PDB entry 4B3T | X-ray diffraction, 3.00 A resolution | chains A and P of the 23 polymer chains in the assembly

# Chain A
Molecule: 16S ribosomal RNA
From: Thermus thermophilus HB8
Sequence (1521 nucleotides; each row starts with the number of its first residue; note: 44 numbers in that range are skipped by the numbering (no residue carries them; nothing is unmodelled there); a row labelled like 189A-189L holds insertion residues (189A, then the next letters in order)):
     1 UUGUUGGAGA GUUUGAUCCU GGCUCAGGGU GAACGCUGGC GGCGUGCCUA AGACAUGCAA
    61 GUCGUGCGGG CCG
    76 CGGGGUUUU
    88 ACUCCG
    96 UGGUCAGCGG CGGACGGGUG AGUAACGCGU GGGU
  129A G
   130 ACCUACCCGG AAGAGGGGGA CAACCCGGGG AAACUCGGGC UAAUCCCCCA UGUGGACCCG
189A-189L CCCCUUGGGGUG
   190 UGUCCAAAGG GCUUU
   216 GCCCGCUUCC GGAUGGGCCC GCGUCCCAUC AGCUAGUUGG UGGGGUAAUG GCCCACCAAG
   276 GCGACGACGG GUAGCCGGUC UGAGAGGAUG GCCGGCCACA GGGGCACUGA GACACGGGCC
   336 CCACUCCUAC GGGAGGCAGC AGUUAGGAAU CUUCCGCAAU GGGCGCAAGC CUGACGGAGC
   396 GACGCCGCUU GGAGGAAGAA GCCCUUCGGG GUGUAAACUC CUGA
   441 ACCCGGGACG AAACCCCC
   460 GA
   470 CGAGGGGA
   479 CUGACGGUAC CGGGGUAA
   498 UAGCGCCGGC CAACUCCGUG CCAGCAGCCG CGGUAAUACG GAGGGCGCGA GCGUUACCCG
   558 GAUUCACUGG GCGUAAAGGG CGUGUAGGCG GCCUGGGGCG UCCCAUGUGA AAGACCACGG
   618 CUCAACCGUG GGGGAGCGUG GGAUACGCUC AGGCUAGACG GUGGGAGAGG GUGGUGGAAU
   678 UCCCGGAGUA GCGGUGAAAU GCGCAGAUAC CGGGAGGAAC GCCGAUGGCG AAGGCAGCCA
   738 CCUGGUCCAC CCGUGACGCU GAGGCGCGAA AGCGUGGGGA GCAAACCGGA UUAGAUACCC
   798 GGGUAGUCCA CGCCCUAAAC GAUGCGCGCU AGGUCUCUGG GUCU
   848 CCUGGGGGCC GAAGCUAACG CGUUAAGCGC GCCGCCUGGG GAGUACGGCC GCAAGGCUGA
   908 AACUCAAAGG AAUUGACGGG GGCCCGCACA AGCGGUGGAG CAUGUGGUUU AAUUCGAAGC
   968 AACGCGAAGA ACCUUACCAG GCCUUGACAU GCUA
 1001A G
  1002 GGAACCCGGG UGAAAGCCUG GGGUGCCCC
1030A-1030D GCGA
  1031 GGGGAGCCCU AGCACAGGUG CUGCAUGGCC GUCGUCAGCU CGUGCCGUGA GGUGUUGGGU
  1091 UAAGUCCCGC AACGAGCGCA ACCCCCGCCG UUAGUUGCCA GCGGUUCGGC CGGGCACUCU
  1151 AACGGGACUG CCCGCG
  1168 AAAGCGGGAG GAAGGAGGGG ACGACGUCUG GUCAGCAUGG CCCUUACGGC CUGGGCGACA
  1228 CACGUGCUAC AAUGCCCACU ACAAAGCGAU GCCACCCGGC AACGGGGAGC UAAUCGCAAA
  1288 AAGGUGGGCC CAGUUCGGAU UGGGGUCUGC AACCCGACCC CAUGAAGCCG GAAUCGCUAG
  1348 UAAUCGCGGA UCAGCC
 1363A A
  1364 UGCCGCGGUG AAUACGUUCC CGGGCCUUGU ACACACCGCC CGUCACGCCA UGGGAGCGGG
  1424 CUCUACCCGA AGUCGCCGG
1442A-1442B GA
  1443 GCCUA
  1452 C
  1456 GGGCAGGCGC CGAGGGUAGG GCCCGUGACU GGGGCGAAGU CGUAACAAGG UAGCUGUACC
  1516 GGAAGGUGCG GCUGGAUCAC CUCCUUUCU
Not modelled in the structure: 1-4, 1534-1538
Bound ions: Mg2+ site 1: U12, G22; Mg2+ site 2: U12, C526, G527; Mg2+ site 3: G15, U920; Mg2+ site 4 near G21 (its only coordinating residue here); Mg2+ site 5: A33, C398; Mg2+ site 6: U45, G46, G394; Mg2+ site 7: C48, G115; Mg2+ site 8 near A53 (its only coordinating residue here); Mg2+ site 9: C58, U387; Mg2+ site 10: A59, U387; Mg2+ site 11: G61, U62, G105; Mg2+ site 12: G69, G70, U99; 131 more Mg2+ sites not listed; 16 more K+ sites not listed
Small-molecule neighbours: 3TS ((2S,3S,4R,5R,6R)-2-(aminomethyl)-5-azanyl-6-[(2R,3S,4R,5S)-5-[(1R,2R,3S,5R,6S)-3,5-bis(azanyl)-2-[(2S,3R,4R,5S,6R)-3-azanyl-5-[(4-chlorophenyl)methoxy]-6-(hydroxymethyl)-4-oxidanyl-oxan-2-yl]oxy-6-oxidanyl-cyclohexyl]oxy-2-(hydroxymethyl)-4-oxidanyl-oxolan-3-yl]oxy-oxane-3,4-diol): G1405, U1406, C1407, A1408, C1409, G1489, C1490, G1491, A1492, A1493, G1494, U1495, C1496
What the authors report for this chain:
  - mutagenesis - A1408G, G1491C: decreased binding to 3TS
  - binding site for 3TS: A1408, A1492

# Chain P
Protein: 30S ribosomal protein S16
From: Thermus thermophilus HB8
UniProtKB: Q5SJH3 (RS16_THET8); residue numbers follow UniProt; this construct covers 1-88
Amino-acid sequence (88 residues; each row starts with the number of its first residue):
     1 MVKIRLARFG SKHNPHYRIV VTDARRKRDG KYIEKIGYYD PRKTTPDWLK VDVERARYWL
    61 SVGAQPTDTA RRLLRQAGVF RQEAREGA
Not modelled in the structure: 85-88

# Interface between chain A and chain P
Pairs across the interface (93; chain A residue first):
  C43(A) with Lys12(P), phosphate contact; His13(P), phosphate contact
  G44(A) with Ser11(P), phosphate contact; Lys12(P), hydrogen bond to the phosphate
  C110(A) with Arg25(P), hydrogen bond to the sugar
  G111(A) with Arg25(P), sugar contact; Lys27(P), phosphate contact
  G112(A) with Lys27(P), salt bridge to the phosphate
  A134(A) with Met1(P), base contact; Arg25(P), base contact
  C135(A) with Met1(P), hydrogen bond to the base
  C136(A) with Met1(P), sugar contact; Gly63(P), hydrogen bond to the sugar; Gln65(P), hydrogen bond to the sugar
  C137(A) with Ser61(P), hydrogen bond to the sugar; Gly63(P), hydrogen bond to the sugar
  G227(A) with Val62(P), hydrogen bond to the base
  A228(A) with Val2(P), sugar contact; Tyr58(P), sugar contact; Trp59(P), phosphate contact; Val62(P), sugar contact
  U229(A) with Val2(P), sugar contact; Asp23(P), hydrogen bond to the sugar; Ile33(P), phosphate contact; Trp59(P), phosphate contact
  G230(A) with Asp23(P), sugar contact; Arg25(P), hydrogen bond to the sugar
  G309(A) with Lys27(P), salt bridge to the phosphate; Asp29(P), sugar contact; Gly30(P), phosphate contact; Lys31(P), phosphate contact
  G310(A) with Arg26(P), salt bridge to the phosphate; Lys27(P), phosphate contact; Gly30(P), phosphate contact; Lys31(P), hydrogen bond to the phosphate
  C311(A) with Arg26(P), salt bridge to the phosphate
  A374(A) with Tyr17(P), hydrogen bond to the sugar
  U375(A) with Leu6(P), hydrogen bond to the sugar; Tyr17(P), hydrogen bond to the sugar; Arg28(P), hydrogen bond to the base; Thr69(P), hydrogen bond to the phosphate
  G376(A) with Arg5(P), hydrogen bond to the phosphate; Leu6(P), hydrogen bond to the phosphate; Arg28(P), sugar contact; Thr67(P), hydrogen bond to the phosphate
  G377(A) with Lys3(P), salt bridge to the phosphate; Arg5(P), salt bridge to the phosphate; Ala24(P), sugar contact; Thr67(P), phosphate contact
  C390(A) with Arg28(P), hydrogen bond to the phosphate
  G391(A) with Arg8(P), phosphate contact; Arg28(P), salt bridge to the phosphate
  G392(A) with Arg8(P), salt bridge to the phosphate; Lys12(P), phosphate contact; His13(P), salt bridge to the phosphate
  A393(A) with Lys12(P), salt bridge to the phosphate; His13(P), salt bridge to the phosphate
  C449(A) with Arg42(P), hydrogen bond to the base
  G450(A) with Pro41(P), sugar contact; Lys43(P), salt bridge to the phosphate
  A451(A) with Arg72(P), sugar contact
  A452(A) with Tyr39(P), phosphate contact; Lys43(P), salt bridge to the phosphate; Arg72(P), hydrogen bond to the sugar
  A453(A) with Asp68(P), sugar contact
  C454(A) with Asp68(P), sugar contact
  G471(A) with Gln82(P), base contact
  A472(A) with Arg75(P), salt bridge to the phosphate; Phe80(P), phosphate contact; Arg81(P), phosphate contact; Gln82(P), hydrogen bond to the sugar; Glu83(P), hydrogen bond to the sugar
  G473(A) with Arg75(P), salt bridge to the phosphate; Phe80(P), phosphate contact; Arg81(P), hydrogen bond to the phosphate
  A608(A) with Arg18(P), hydrogen bond to the phosphate; Tyr32(P), sugar contact
  A609(A) with Arg18(P), salt bridge to the phosphate
  G616(A) with Thr45(P), sugar contact
  G617(A) with Thr44(P), sugar contact; Thr45(P), sugar contact
  C623(A) with Ser11(P), hydrogen bond to the sugar
  C624(A) with Gly10(P), sugar contact; Ser11(P), hydrogen bond to the sugar; Asn14(P), sugar contact; His16(P), sugar contact
  G625(A) with Phe9(P), phosphate contact; Gly10(P), hydrogen bond to the phosphate; His16(P), sugar contact
  U626(A) with Arg18(P), salt bridge to the phosphate; Lys35(P), salt bridge to the phosphate; Tyr38(P), phosphate contact
  G627(A) with Lys35(P), salt bridge to the phosphate
Interface residues without a listed pair, chain A (47 interface residues in all): G231, A325, G378, C483, A607
Interface residues without a listed pair, chain P (50 interface residues in all): Pro15

# Overview
The interface between chain A and chain P involves 47 residues on one side and 50 on the other; the contacts
include 29 hydrogen bonds and 19 salt bridges. Polar pairs include C135(A)-Met1(P), G227(A)-Val62(P) and
U375(A)-Arg28(P). From the paper: a binding site for 3TS at A1408(A) and A1492(A); A1408G and G1491C of chain
A reduce binding to 3TS.
Here chain A is 16S ribosomal RNA and chain P is 30S ribosomal protein S16, both from Thermus thermophilus
HB8. Entry 4B3T (Crystal structure of the 30S ribosome in complex with compound 39) was determined by X-ray
diffraction, deposited together with 4B3M, 4B3R and 4B3S.
